PDB entry 9PCX | electron microscopy, 4.03 A resolution (low resolution: residue-level contacts below are approximate; hydrogen-bond / salt-bridge calls are withheld) | chains H and J of the 14 polymer chains in the assembly

# Chain H
Name: Syntaxin-1A
From: Rattus norvegicus
UniProt: P32851 (STX1A_RAT); numbering as in UniProt (aligned over 1-267)
Sequence (267 residues; each row starts with the number of its first residue):
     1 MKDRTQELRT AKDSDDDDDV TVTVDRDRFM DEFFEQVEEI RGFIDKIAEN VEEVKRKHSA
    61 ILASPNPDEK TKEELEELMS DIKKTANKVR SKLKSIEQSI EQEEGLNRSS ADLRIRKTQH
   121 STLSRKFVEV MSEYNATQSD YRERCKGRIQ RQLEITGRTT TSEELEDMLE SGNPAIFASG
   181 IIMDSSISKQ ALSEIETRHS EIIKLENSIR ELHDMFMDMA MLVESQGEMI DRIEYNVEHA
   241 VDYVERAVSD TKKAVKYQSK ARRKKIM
Disordered / not traced: 1-190, 259-267
Curated features (UniProtKB/Swiss-Prot):
  - site: Lys253, Ala254 (Microbial infection: Cleavage)
  - modified residue (Phosphoserine): Ser14, Ser64, Ser95, Ser188
  - cross-link (Glycyl lysine isopeptide (Lys-Gly)): Lys252 (interchain with G-Cter in SUMO), Lys253 (interchain with G-Cter in SUMO), Lys256 (interchain with G-Cter in SUMO)

# Chain J
Name: Synaptosomal-associated protein 25, Synaptosomal-associated protein 25, Alpha-soluble NSF attachment protein chimera
From: Rattus norvegicus
UniProt: P60881 (SNP25_RAT); residues 1-206 carry their UniProt numbers (206 of 501 residues fall inside the UniProt entry; the rest is not from it)
Sequence (518 residues; numbered -15 to 502; the number before each row is that of its first residue; numbers below 1 keep their minus sign (Met-15 is residue -15)):
   -15 MGSSHHHHHH SQDPNSMAED ADMRNELEEM QRRADQLADE SLESTRRMLQ LVEESKDAGI
    45 RTLVMLDEQG EQLERIEEGM DQINKDMKEA EKNLTDLGKF AGLAVAPANK LKSSDAYKKA
   105 WGNNQDGVVA SQPARVVDER EQMAISGGFI RRVTNDAREN EMDENLEQVS GIIGNLRHMA
   165 LDMGNEIDTQ NRQIDRIMEK ADSNKTRIDE ANQRATKMLG SGGMDTSGKQ AEAMALLAEA
   225 ERKVKNSQSF FSGLFGGSSK IEEACEIYAR AANMFKMAKN WSAAGNAFCQ AAQLHLQLQS
   285 KHDAATCFVD AGNAFKKADP QEAINCLMRA IEIYTDMGRF TIAAKHHISI AEIYETELVD
   345 VEKAIAHYEQ SADYYKGEES NSSANKCLLK VAGYAAQLEQ YQKAIDIYEQ VGTSAMDSPL
   405 LKYSAKDYFF KAALCHFCID MLNAKLAVQK YEELFPAFSD SRECKLMKKL LEAHEEQNVD
   465 SYTESVKEYD SISRLDQWLT TMLLRIKKTI QGDEEDLR
Disordered / not traced: -15 to 16, 84-502
Construct notes: expression tag (-15 to 0); conflict Ala85 (Cys in P60881), Ala88 (Cys in P60881), Ala90 (Cys in P60881), Ala92 (Cys in P60881); linker (207)
Curated features (UniProtKB/Swiss-Prot):
  - region: Gly111 to Val120 (Interaction with ZDHHC13 and ZDHHC17)
  - site ((Microbial infection) Cleavage): Arg180, Ile181, Gln197, Arg198
  - modified residue: Thr138 (Phosphothreonine), Ser154 (Phosphoserine), Ser187 (Phosphoserine)

# How chain H and chain J interact
Pairs across the interface - 33 pairs, chain H then chain J:
  Ile195(H) with Leu21(J)
  Ile202(H) with Ser28(J)
  Glu206(H) with Ser28(J)
  Ile209(H) with Met32(J); Leu35(J); Val36(J)
  His213(H) with Leu35(J); Glu38(J); Ser39(J)
  Phe216(H) with Ser39(J); Ala42(J); Gly43(J); Thr46(J)
  Ala220(H) with Arg45(J)
  Val223(H) with Met49(J)
  Gly227(H) with Gln53(J)
  Ile230(H) with Gln53(J); Gln56(J); Leu57(J)
  Ile233(H) with Ile60(J)
  Glu234(H) with Arg59(J); Ile60(J)
  Val237(H) with Ile60(J)
  Glu238(H) with Arg59(J)
  Val241(H) with Gln66(J); Ile67(J)
  Val244(H) with Ile67(J); Met71(J)
  Val248(H) with Ala74(J)
  Lys252(H) with Asn77(J); Leu78(J)
  Val255(H) with Leu78(J); Leu81(J)
Interface residues without a listed pair, chain H (23 interface residues in all): His199, Arg210, Asp231, Ala240
Interface residues without a listed pair, chain J (26 interface residues in all): Ser25, Gly63

# Summary
23 residues of chain H face 26 of chain J across their interface.
Here chain H is Syntaxin-1A and chain J is Synaptosomal-associated protein 25, Synaptosomal-associated protein
25, Alpha-soluble NSF attachment protein chimera, both from Rattus norvegicus. Entry 9PCX (22bin20S complex
(NSF-alphaSNAP-2:2 syntaxin-1a:SNAP-25), hydrolyzing, class 14) was determined by electron microscopy together
with 9OJR, 9OJU, 9OJZ, 9OK3, 9OK5, 9OKC and 17 further entries from the same study.
